PDB entry 2IW1 | X-ray diffraction, 1.50 A resolution | chain A

[Chain A]
Molecule: Lipopolysaccharide core biosynthesis protein rfag
From: Escherichia coli
UniProtKB: P25740 (RFAG_ECOLI); residue numbers follow UniProt; this construct covers 1-374
Amino-acid sequence (374 residues; each row starts with the number of its first residue):
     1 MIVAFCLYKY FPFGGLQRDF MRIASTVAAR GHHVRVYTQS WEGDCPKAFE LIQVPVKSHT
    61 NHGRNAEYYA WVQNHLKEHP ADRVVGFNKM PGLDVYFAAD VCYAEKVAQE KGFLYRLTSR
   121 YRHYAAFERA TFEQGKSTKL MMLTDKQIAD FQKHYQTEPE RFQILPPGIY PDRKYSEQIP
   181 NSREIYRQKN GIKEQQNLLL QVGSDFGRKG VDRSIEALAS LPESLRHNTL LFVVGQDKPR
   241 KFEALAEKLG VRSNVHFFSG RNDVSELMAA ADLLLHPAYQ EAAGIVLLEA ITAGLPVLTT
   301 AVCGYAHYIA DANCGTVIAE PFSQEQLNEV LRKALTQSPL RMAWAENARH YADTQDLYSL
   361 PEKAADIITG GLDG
Disordered / not traced: 1, 372-374
Small-molecule neighbours: U2F (uridine-5'-diphosphate-2-deoxy-2-fluoro-alpha-D-glucose): Phe-13, Gly-14, Gly-15, Leu-16, Arg-18, Asp-19, Phe-97, Ala-99, Leu-143, Arg-173, Val-202, Gly-203, Ser-204, Arg-208, Lys-209, Val-234, Gly-235, Ser-259, Gly-260, Arg-261, Val-264, Glu-281, Ala-282, Ala-283, Gly-284, Ile-285, Val-286, Glu-289
Curated features (UniProtKB/Swiss-Prot):
  - region: Tyr-103 to Phe-132 (Membrane-interacting region)
  - binding site (UDP-alpha-D-glucose): Gly-15, Asp-19, Arg-173, Arg-208, Lys-209, Arg-261, Glu-281, Ala-283, Gly-284, Ile-285, Val-286, Glu-289
From the paper describing this entry:
  - binding site for U2F: Asp-19, Arg-173, Arg-208, Arg-261, Glu-281, Ala-282, Ala-283, Gly-284, Glu-289
  - contacts within the chain: Arg-208/Glu-281

[Overview]
Ligands of chain A: compound U2F. From UniProt: 12 UDP-alpha-D-glucose-binding residues. From the paper: a
binding site for U2F at Asp-19, Arg-173 and Arg-208 among others; contacts within the chain involving Arg-208
and Glu-281.
Chain A is Lipopolysaccharide core biosynthesis protein rfag (Escherichia coli); the structure, Crystal
Structure of WaaG, a glycosyltransferase involved in lipopolysaccharide biosynthesis, was determined by X-ray
diffraction together with 2IUY, 2IV3 and 2IV7 from the same study.
